PDB entry 5JTQ | solution NMR | chains C and D of the 6 polymer chains in the assembly

== Chain C (and D) ==
Molecule: Protein-export protein SecB
From: Escherichia coli O157:H7
Notes: chain D of this document is another copy of the same molecule, construct and numbering; everything in this record applies to it too
UniProtKB: P0AG88 (SECB_ECO57); numbering as in UniProt (aligned over 1-155)
Sequence (155 residues; each row starts with the number of its first residue):
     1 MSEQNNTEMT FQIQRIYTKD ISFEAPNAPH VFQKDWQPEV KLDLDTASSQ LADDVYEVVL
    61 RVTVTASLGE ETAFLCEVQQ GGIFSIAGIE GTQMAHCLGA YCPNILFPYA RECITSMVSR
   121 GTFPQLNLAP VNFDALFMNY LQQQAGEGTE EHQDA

== Chain C / chain D interface ==
Residue-residue contacts (58):
  Arg15(C) with Phe32(D); Thr122(D)
  Ile16(C) with Thr122(D)
  Tyr17(C) with Ala28(D); Pro29(D); Arg120(D); Gly121(D); Thr122(D)
  Thr18(C) with Phe23(D); Met117(D); Arg120(D); Gly121(D)
  Lys19(C) with Phe23(D); Glu24(D); Ala25(D); Ala28(D); Pro29(D)
  Asp20(C) with Phe23(D); Glu24(D)
  Ile21(C) with Ser22(D); Phe23(D); Met117(D); Arg120(D)
  Ser22(C) with Ile21(D)
  Phe23(C) with Thr18(D); Asp20(D); Ile21(D)
  Glu24(C) with Lys19(D)
  Ala25(C) with Lys19(D)
  Pro26(C) with Ala155(D)
  Ala28(C) with Tyr17(D); Lys19(D)
  Pro29(C) with Tyr17(D); Lys19(D); Leu51(D); Glu57(D); Ala155(D)
  Val31(C) with Arg15(D)
  Phe32(C) with Arg15(D); Ile83(D)
  Glu57(C) with Pro29(D)
  Ile83(C) with Pro29(D)
  Glu112(C) with Arg120(D)
  Cys113(C) with Arg120(D)
  Ser116(C) with Arg120(D)
  Met117(C) with Ile21(D); Met117(D)
  Arg120(C) with Tyr17(D); Thr18(D); Ile21(D); Glu112(D); Cys113(D); Ser116(D)
  Gly121(C) with Tyr17(D); Thr18(D)
  Thr122(C) with Arg15(D); Ile16(D); Tyr17(D)
Interface residues without a listed pair, chain C (27 interface residues in all): Leu51, Tyr109

== In short ==
The interface between chain C and chain D involves 27 residues on one side and 25 on the other.
Both chains are Protein-export protein SecB (Escherichia coli O157:H7). Entry 5JTQ (The structure of chaperone
SecB in complex with unstructured MBP binding site d) was determined by solution NMR (same publication as
5JTL, 5JTM, 5JTN, 5JTO, 5JTP and 5JTR).
